5NKM - chains A and B; structure by X-ray diffraction, 2.49 A resolution.

# Chain A
Name: Protein smg-8
From: Caenorhabditis elegans
Reference sequence: O62301 (SMG8_CAEEL); residue numbers follow UniProt; this construct covers 2-423
Amino-acid sequence (429 residues; each row starts with the number of its first residue):
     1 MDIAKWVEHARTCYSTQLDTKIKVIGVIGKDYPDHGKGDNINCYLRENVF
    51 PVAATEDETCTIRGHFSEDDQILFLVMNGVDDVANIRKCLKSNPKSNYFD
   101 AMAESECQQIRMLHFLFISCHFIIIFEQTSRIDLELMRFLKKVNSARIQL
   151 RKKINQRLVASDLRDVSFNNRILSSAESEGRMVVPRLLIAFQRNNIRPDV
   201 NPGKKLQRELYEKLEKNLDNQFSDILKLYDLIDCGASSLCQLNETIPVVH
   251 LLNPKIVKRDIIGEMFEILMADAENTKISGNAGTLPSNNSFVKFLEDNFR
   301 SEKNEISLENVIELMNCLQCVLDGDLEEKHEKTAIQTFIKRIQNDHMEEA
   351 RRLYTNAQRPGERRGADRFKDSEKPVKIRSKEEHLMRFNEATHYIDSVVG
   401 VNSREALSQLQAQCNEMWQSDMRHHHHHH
Not modelled in the structure: 194-209, 255-288, 356-380, 421-429
Construct notes: initiating methionine (1); expression tag (424-429)
Modified residues: Mse1, Mse265, Mse270, Mse422 (selenomethionine); Mse77, Mse102, Mse112, Mse137, Mse182, Mse315, Mse347, Mse386, Mse417 (selenomethionine; parent Met)

# Chain B
Name: Protein smg-9
From: Caenorhabditis elegans
Reference sequence: Q9XWJ1 (SMG9_CAEEL); numbering as in UniProt (aligned over 60-375)
Amino-acid sequence (317 residues; each row starts with the number of its first residue):
    59 MKESVRFLTDFGEISDAISDLLTSSPNFNVISAIGPQGAGKSTLLSMLAG
   109 NNSRQMYREYVFRPVSREANEQSRHQTIQIDIYIVNHQIFLDCQPMYSFS
   159 IMEGLPKVRGGRFDDSTAMSDTLRLTAFLLYVSHTVLVVSETHYDKVIID
   209 TLRVAEQIRPYLAIFRPKLAIDRKTNLVFIKTKASSIDLAPTVIREREEL
   259 LRLSFQDSRWLKVSQEPFKTLIVLEEIRVRREHLFEEGDEPDEAASLNEF
   309 DEQIAELREELQKNREDFTVETAAMDEKKWLDMCREVIRDKTLHKTLKEY
   359 QRAMTDGVRTHFDNGFH
Not modelled in the structure: 124-133, 156-171, 285-304, 365-375
Construct notes: initiating methionine (59)
Modified residues: Mse59, Mse160 (selenomethionine); Mse105, Mse114, Mse154, Mse177, Mse333, Mse341, Mse362 (selenomethionine; parent Met)

# Chain A / chain B interface
Contacting residue pairs (66):
  P33(A) - I245(B)  hydrophobic
  P33(A) - V251(B)  hydrophobic
  P33(A) - R255(B)
  D34(A) - I245(B)
  V83(A) - E254(B)
  V83(A) - L258(B)
  I86(A) - Y202(B)  hydrophobic
  I86(A) - L258(B)  hydrophobic
  R87(A) - E254(B)  salt bridge
  R87(A) - E257(B)  salt bridge
  R87(A) - L258(B)
  L90(A) - L261(B)  hydrophobic
  L90(A) - S262(B)
  L90(A) - Q264(B)  hydrogen bond (backbone-side chain)
  K91(A) - E257(B)  salt bridge
  K91(A) - L261(B)
  N97(A) - D265(B)
  Y98(A) - I207(B)
  Y98(A) - D208(B)  hydrogen bond
  Y98(A) - R211(B)
  Y98(A) - S262(B)
  Y98(A) - D265(B)  hydrogen bond (backbone-side chain)
  F99(A) - R211(B)
  F99(A) - V212(B)  hydrophobic
  F99(A) - Q215(B)
  Mse102(A) - K204(B)
  E106(A) - K204(B)  salt bridge
  E106(A) - D208(B)
  E135(A) - V205(B)
  R138(A) - Y155(B)
  R138(A) - D173(B)  salt bridge
  R138(A) - Mse177(B)
  Y229(A) - D173(B)
  A334(A) - A361(B)
  A334(A) - Mse362(B)  hydrophobic
  F338(A) - V212(B)  hydrophobic
  F338(A) - I216(B)  hydrophobic
  F338(A) - T354(B)
  F338(A) - Y358(B)  hydrophobic
  F338(A) - A361(B)  hydrophobic
  I339(A) - Q215(B)
  R341(A) - E357(B)
  R341(A) - R360(B)
  R341(A) - D364(B)  salt bridge
  D345(A) - E357(B)
  H346(A) - T354(B)
  E390(A) - Y219(B)
  H393(A) - Y219(B)  hydrogen bond
  H393(A) - A221(B)
  Y394(A) - Y219(B)  hydrophobic
  Y394(A) - T350(B)
  D396(A) - I229(B)
  D396(A) - R267(B)  salt bridge
  D396(A) - W268(B)
  S397(A) - R217(B)  hydrogen bond (backbone-side chain)
  S397(A) - Y219(B)
  S397(A) - I229(B)
  S397(A) - W268(B)
  V398(A) - W268(B)
  V399(A) - R267(B)  hydrogen bond (backbone-side chain)
  V399(A) - W268(B)
  G400(A) - Q215(B)  hydrogen bond (backbone-side chain)
  G400(A) - R267(B)
  G400(A) - W268(B)
  V401(A) - Q215(B)
  S403(A) - R267(B)
Also at the interface, not in a pair above, chain A (37 interface residues in all): V80, D81, I335, T337, I342, I395
Also at the interface, not in a pair above, chain B (38 interface residues in all): E214, P218
From the paper, about this interface:
  - specific contacts: V83(A)-L258(B), I86(A)-L258(B)
  - interface residues, chain A: I335(A), F338(A)
  - interface residues, chain B: V212(B), Y358(B)

# Overview
37 residues of chain A face 38 of chain B across their interface, with 7 hydrogen bonds and 7 salt bridges.
Polar pairs include R87(A)-E254(B), R87(A)-E257(B) and K91(A)-E257(B). The paper describes contacts between
V83(A) and L258(B) and I86(A) and L258(B). From the paper: interface residues I335(A), F338(A) and V212(B)
among others.
Here chain A is Protein smg-8 and chain B is Protein smg-9, both from Caenorhabditis elegans. Entry 5NKM
(SMG8-SMG9 complex) was determined by X-ray diffraction.
